3J7N - chains B and C of the 3 polymer chains in the assembly; structure by electron microscopy, 3.80 A resolution.

== Chain B (and C) ==
Protein: Capsid protein
Source organism: Brome mosaic virus
Notes: chain C of this document is another copy of the same molecule, construct and numbering; everything in this record applies to it too
UniProtKB: P03602 (CAPSD_BMV); residues 1-189 here = UniProt positions 1-189
Sequence (189 residues; row label = number of the first residue in the row):
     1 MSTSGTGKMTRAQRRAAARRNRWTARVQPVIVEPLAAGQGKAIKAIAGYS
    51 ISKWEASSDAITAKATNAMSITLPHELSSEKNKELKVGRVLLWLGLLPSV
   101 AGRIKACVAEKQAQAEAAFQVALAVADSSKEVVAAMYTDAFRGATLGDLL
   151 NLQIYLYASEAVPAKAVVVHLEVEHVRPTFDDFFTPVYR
Not modelled in the structure: 1-24 (chain C: 1-25)

== Chain B / chain C interface ==
Contacting residue pairs - 9 pairs, chain B then chain C:
  Ala122(B) - Arg189(C)
  Leu123(B) - Tyr188(C)
  Leu123(B) - Arg189(C)
  Ala124(B) - Tyr188(C)
  Arg142(B) - Lys81(C)
  Arg142(B) - Thr179(C)
  Ala144(B) - Glu80(C)
  Asp148(B) - Glu80(C)
  Leu152(B) - Glu80(C)
Other interface residues (no listed pair), chain B (11 interface residues in all): Asp139, Phe141, Gly143, Thr145
Other interface residues (no listed pair), chain C (6 interface residues in all): Glu84

== In short ==
Chain B and chain C form an interface of 11 and 6 residues respectively.
Both chains are Capsid protein (Brome mosaic virus). Entry 3J7N (Virus model of brome mosaic virus (second
half data set)) was determined by electron microscopy together with 3J7L and 3J7M from the same study.
